Entry 1IKI (X-ray diffraction, 1.25 A resolution); this record covers chain A.

Chain A:
Molecule: D-alanyl-D-alanine carboxypeptidase
From: Streptomyces sp
Notes: EC 3.4.16.4
UniProtKB: P15555 (DAC_STRSR); residues 1-349 here correspond to UniProt positions 32-380 (UniProt number = residue number + 31)
Chain sequence (349 residues; each row starts with the number of its first residue):
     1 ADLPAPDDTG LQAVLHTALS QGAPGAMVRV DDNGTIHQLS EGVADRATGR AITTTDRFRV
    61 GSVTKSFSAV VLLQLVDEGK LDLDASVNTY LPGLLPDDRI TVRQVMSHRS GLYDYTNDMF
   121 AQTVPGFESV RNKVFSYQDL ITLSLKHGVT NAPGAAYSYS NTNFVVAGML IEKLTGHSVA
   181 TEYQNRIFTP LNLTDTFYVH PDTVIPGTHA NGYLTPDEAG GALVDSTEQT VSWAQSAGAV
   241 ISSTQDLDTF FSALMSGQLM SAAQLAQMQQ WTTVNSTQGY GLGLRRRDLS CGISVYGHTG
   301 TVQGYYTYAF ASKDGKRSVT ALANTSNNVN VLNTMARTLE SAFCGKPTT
Disordered / not traced: 1-2, 348-349
Cystine bridges: Cys291-Cys344
Residues lining bound ligands:
  - D-alanine (DAL): Ser62, Tyr159, Arg285, His298, Thr299, Gly300, Thr301
  - REY (glycyl-L-alpha-amino-epsilon-pimelyl-D-alanine): Gly61, Ser62, Lys65, Thr116, Phe120, Ala121, Gln122, Thr123, Tyr159, Asn161, Leu214, Asp217, Trp233, Ala234, Ala237, Gly238, Thr301, Val302, Gln303, Gly304, Tyr306, Ser326, Asn327
UniProt features mapped onto this chain:
  - active site: Ser62 (Acyl-ester intermediate)
  - binding site (substrate): Phe120 to Thr123, Tyr159 to Asn161, Arg285, Thr299 to Thr301, Ser326, Asn327

Summary:
Ligands of chain A: compound REY and D-alanine. From UniProt: active-site residue Ser62 and 13
substrate-binding residues.
Chain A is D-alanyl-D-alanine carboxypeptidase (Streptomyces sp); the structure, Complex of streptomyces R61
dd-peptidase with the products of a specific peptidoglycan substrate fragment, was determined by X-ray
diffraction (same publication as 1IKG).
